Entry 6H9J (X-ray diffraction, 1.83 A resolution); this record covers chains A and D.

Chain A:
Protein: Hypoxia-inducible factor 1-alpha inhibitor
Source organism: Homo sapiens
Notes: EC 1.14.11.30, 1.14.11.-
Reference sequence: Q9NWT6 (HIF1N_HUMAN); residue numbers follow UniProt; this construct covers 12-349
Amino-acid sequence (338 residues; row label = number of the first residue in the row):
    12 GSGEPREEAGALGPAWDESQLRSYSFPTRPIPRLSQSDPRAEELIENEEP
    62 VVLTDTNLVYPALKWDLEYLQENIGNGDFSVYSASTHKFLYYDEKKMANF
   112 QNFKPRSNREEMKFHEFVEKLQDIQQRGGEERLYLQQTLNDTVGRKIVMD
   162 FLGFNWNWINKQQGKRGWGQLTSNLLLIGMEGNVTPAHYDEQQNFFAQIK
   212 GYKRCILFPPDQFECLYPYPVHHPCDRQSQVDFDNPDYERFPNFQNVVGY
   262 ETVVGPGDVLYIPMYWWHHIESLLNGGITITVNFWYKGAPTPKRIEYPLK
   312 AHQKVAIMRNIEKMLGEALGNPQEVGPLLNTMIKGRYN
Ion coordination: Zn2+: His199, Asp201, His279 (together with N-oxalylglycine)
Ligand contacts: N-oxalylglycine (OGA): Tyr145, Leu188, Thr196, His199, Asp201, Asn205, Phe207, Lys214, His279, Ile281, Asn294, Trp296
Curated features (UniProtKB/Swiss-Prot):
  - binding site (2-oxoglutarate): Tyr145, Thr196, Asn205, Lys214, Asn294
  - binding site (substrate): Asp152, Gln181 to Thr183, Asp201 to Gln203, Arg238, Gln239, Ala300, Asn321
  - binding site (Fe cation): His199, Asp201, His279
  - site: Leu340 (Important for dimer formation)
  - mutagenesis: His199 (H199A: Prevents suppression of HIF CAD activity. Strongly stimulates 2-oxoglutarate turnover. No stimulation of 2-oxoglutarate turnover; when associated with R-340), Asp201 (D201A: Prevents suppression of HIF CAD activity; D201E: Loss of HIF1A Asn hydroxylation activity. Slightly stimulates 2-oxoglutarate turnover; D201G: No impact on HIF1A Asn hydroxylation activity ...), Gln239 (Q239H: No effect on Asp hydroxylation ability), Trp296 (W296R: Loss of HIF1A Asn hydroxylation activity and slight stimulation of 2-oxoglutarate turnover; when associated with G-201), Leu340 (L340R: Impairs dimer formation, leading to loss of HIF1A Asn hydroxylation activity. No stimulation of 2-oxoglutarate turnover; when associated with A-201), Ile344 (I344R: No effect on dimer formation and HIF1A Asn hydroxylation activity)

Chain D:
Protein: Transient receptor potential cation channel subfamily V member 3
Reference sequence: Q8NET8 (TRPV3_HUMAN); residue numbers follow UniProt; this construct covers 229-250
Amino-acid sequence (22 residues; each row starts with the number of its first residue):
   229 DIAALLIAAGADVNAHAKGAFF

Interface between chain A and chain D:
Pairs across the interface (57):
  Tyr93(A) with His244(D)
  Tyr102(A) with Val241(D); Asn242(D); Ala243(D), hydrogen bond (side chain-backbone); His244(D)
  Glu105(A) with His244(D)
  Arg120(A) with His244(D)
  Thr149(A) with Ala245(D), hydrogen bond (side chain-backbone); Gly247(D)
  Leu150(A) with Phe249(D)
  Asn151(A) with Phe249(D)
  Asp152(A) with Phe249(D), hydrogen bond (backbone-backbone); Phe250(D)
  Val154(A) with Phe249(D), hydrophobic
  Phe162(A) with Phe249(D), hydrophobic
  Leu163(A) with Phe250(D), hydrophobic
  Thr183(A) with Lys246(D), hydrogen bond; Gly247(D); Ala248(D), hydrogen bond (backbone-backbone)
  Ser184(A) with Lys246(D), hydrogen bond; Gly247(D)
  Leu186(A) with Asn242(D)
  His199(A) with Asn242(D), hydrogen bond
  Asp201(A) with Asp240(D); Val241(D); Asn242(D), hydrogen bond (side chain-backbone)
  Glu202(A) with Gly238(D), hydrogen bond (side chain-backbone); Ala239(D), hydrogen bond (side chain-backbone); Asp240(D), hydrogen bond (backbone-backbone)
  Gln203(A) with Ala239(D); Val241(D); Lys246(D), hydrogen bond
  Arg238(A) with Asp240(D); Val241(D), hydrogen bond (side chain-backbone); Asn242(D), hydrogen bond
  Gln239(A) with Asn242(D), hydrogen bond
  Met275(A) with Ala237(D), hydrophobic; Gly238(D)
  Tyr276(A) with Ala237(D)
  Trp296(A) with Val241(D), hydrophobic; Asn242(D); Ala243(D), hydrophobic
  Lys298(A) with Ala239(D)
  Ile306(A) with Ala231(D), hydrophobic; Ala232(D); Ile235(D), hydrophobic
  Tyr308(A) with Ala231(D)
  Leu310(A) with Ile235(D), hydrophobic
  Gln314(A) with Ile235(D)
  Ala317(A) with Leu234(D); Ile235(D)
  Ile318(A) with Leu234(D), hydrogen bond (backbone-backbone); Ile235(D), hydrophobic
  Asn321(A) with Leu233(D); Leu234(D), hydrogen bond (side chain-backbone); Ala236(D), hydrogen bond (side chain-backbone)
  Met325(A) with Leu234(D), hydrophobic
Also at the interface, not in a pair above, chain A (38 interface residues in all): Val159, Asn185, Asp237, Thr302, Arg320, Ile322

Summary:
38 residues of chain A and 20 residues of chain D are in contact, with 18 hydrogen bonds. Among the polar
pairs are Tyr102(A)-Ala243(D), Thr149(A)-Ala245(D) and Thr183(A)-Lys246(D). Bound to chain A: N-oxalylglycine.
Here chain A is Hypoxia-inducible factor 1-alpha inhibitor (Homo sapiens) and chain D is Transient receptor
potential cation channel subfamily V member 3. Entry 6H9J (Factor Inhibiting HIF (FIH) in complex with zinc,
NOG and TRPV3 (229-255)) was determined by X-ray diffraction.
